PDB entry 3IXT | X-ray diffraction, 2.75 A resolution | chains L and H of the 3 polymer chains in the assembly

# Chain L
Name: Motavizumab Fab light chain
Organism: Mus musculus
Notes: antibody fragment or engineered binder
Chain sequence (213 residues; numbered 1 to 214; 1 number in that range is skipped by the numbering (no residue carries it; nothing is unmodelled there); the number before each row is that of its first residue):
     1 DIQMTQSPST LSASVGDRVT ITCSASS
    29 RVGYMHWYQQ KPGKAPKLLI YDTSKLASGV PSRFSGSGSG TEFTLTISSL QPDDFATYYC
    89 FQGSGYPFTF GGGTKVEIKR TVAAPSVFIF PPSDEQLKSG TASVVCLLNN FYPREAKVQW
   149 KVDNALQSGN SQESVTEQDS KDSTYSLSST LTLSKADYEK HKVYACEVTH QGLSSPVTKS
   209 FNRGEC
Not modelled in the structure: 213-214
Disulfides: Cys23-Cys88, Cys134-Cys194

# Chain H
Name: Motavizumab Fab heavy chain
Organism: Mus musculus
Notes: antibody fragment or engineered binder
Chain sequence (225 residues; each row starts with the number of its first residue; a row labelled like 35A-35B holds insertion residues (35A, then the next letters in order)):
     1 QVTLRESGPA LVKPTQTLTL TCTFSGFSLS TAGMS
35A-35B VG
    36 WIRQPPGKAL EWLADIWWDD KKHYNPSLKD RLTISKDTSK NQVVLKV
82A-82C TNM
    83 DPADTATYYC ARDMIFNF
100A-100B YF
   101 DVWGQGTTVT VSSASTKGPS VFPLAPSSKS TSGGTAALGC LVKDYFPEPV TVSWNSGALT
   161 SGVHTFPAVL QSSGLYSLSS VVTVPSSSLG TQTYICNVNH KPSNTKVDKK VEPKSCDK
Not modelled in the structure: 128-134, 214-218
Disulfides: Cys22-Cys92, Cys140-Cys196

# Chain L / chain H interface
Pairs across the interface (68):
  His34(L) - Phe100(H)
  His34(L) - Tyr100A(H)
  Tyr36(L) - Tyr100A(H)
  Tyr36(L) - Phe100B(H)  hydrogen bond (side chain-backbone)
  Tyr36(L) - Trp103(H)
  Gln38(L) - Gln39(H)  hydrogen bond
  Gln38(L) - Tyr91(H)
  Lys42(L) - Tyr91(H)
  Ala43(L) - Tyr91(H)  hydrophobic
  Ala43(L) - Gly104(H)
  Pro44(L) - Leu45(H)  hydrophobic
  Pro44(L) - Trp103(H)
  Leu46(L) - Tyr100A(H)  hydrophobic
  Tyr49(L) - Tyr100A(H)
  Asp50(L) - Tyr100A(H)
  Tyr87(L) - Gln39(H)  hydrogen bond
  Tyr87(L) - Ala44(H)  hydrophobic
  Tyr87(L) - Leu45(H)  hydrophobic
  Phe89(L) - Phe100(H)
  Phe89(L) - Phe100B(H)  hydrophobic
  Gly91(L) - Phe100(H)
  Tyr94(L) - Trp47(H)  hydrophobic
  Tyr94(L) - Asp50(H)  hydrogen bond
  Tyr94(L) - Trp52(H)
  Tyr94(L) - His58(H)  hydrogen bond
  Pro95(L) - Trp47(H)  hydrophobic
  Pro95(L) - Asn60(H)
  Pro95(L) - Pro61(H)
  Phe96(L) - Trp47(H)
  Phe96(L) - Asp50(H)
  Phe98(L) - Ile37(H)  hydrophobic
  Phe98(L) - Leu45(H)
  Phe98(L) - Trp103(H)  hydrophobic
  Gly99(L) - Ala44(H)
  Gly100(L) - Ala44(H)
  Phe116(L) - Thr135(H)
  Phe116(L) - Ala137(H)  hydrophobic
  Phe118(L) - Leu124(H)  hydrophobic
  Phe118(L) - Ala125(H)
  Phe118(L) - Ala137(H)
  Phe118(L) - Leu138(H)  hydrophobic
  Ser121(L) - Phe122(H)
  Ser121(L) - Pro123(H)
  Glu123(L) - Phe122(H)
  Glu123(L) - Pro123(H)
  Glu123(L) - Lys209(H)  salt bridge
  Gln124(L) - Phe122(H)
  Gln124(L) - Lys143(H)
  Thr129(L) - Lys143(H)
  Ser131(L) - Leu141(H)
  Ser131(L) - Lys143(H)  hydrogen bond
  Leu135(L) - Phe166(H)  hydrophobic
  Leu135(L) - Val181(H)  hydrophobic
  Asn137(L) - His164(H)  hydrogen bond
  Asn137(L) - Thr183(H)
  Asn138(L) - His164(H)  hydrogen bond
  Gln160(L) - Val169(H)
  Gln160(L) - Leu170(H)  hydrogen bond (side chain-backbone)
  Gln160(L) - Gln171(H)
  Ser162(L) - Phe166(H)
  Ser162(L) - Pro167(H)  hydrogen bond (side chain-backbone)
  Val163(L) - Pro167(H)
  Thr164(L) - Phe166(H)
  Ser174(L) - His164(H)
  Ser174(L) - Phe166(H)
  Leu175(L) - Phe166(H)
  Ser176(L) - Phe166(H)
  Thr180(L) - Lys143(H)
Interface residues without a listed pair, chain L (39 interface residues in all): Ser127, Val133, Glu161
Interface residues without a listed pair, chain H (41 interface residues in all): Lys43, Glu46, Asp95, Asp101, Gln105, Val121, Thr165

# Overview
Chain L and chain H form an interface of 39 and 41 residues respectively; the contacts include 10 hydrogen
bonds and 1 salt bridge. Among the polar pairs are Glu123(L)-Lys209(H), Tyr36(L)-Phe100B(H) and
Gln38(L)-Gln39(H).
Here chain L is Motavizumab Fab light chain and chain H is Motavizumab Fab heavy chain, both from Mus
musculus. Entry 3IXT (Crystal Structure of Motavizumab Fab Bound to Peptide Epitope) was determined by X-ray
diffraction.
